Entry 3DB1 (X-ray diffraction, 2.77 A resolution); this record covers chains A and C.

[Chain A (and C)]
Protein: STS-2 protein
From: Mus musculus
Notes: fragment: PGM domain; chain C of this document is another copy of the same molecule, construct and numbering; everything in this record applies to it too
Reference sequence: Q8BX41 (Q8BX41_MOUSE); residues 354-622 here correspond to UniProt positions 181-449 (UniProt number = residue number - 173)
Sequence (273 residues; each row starts with the number of its first residue):
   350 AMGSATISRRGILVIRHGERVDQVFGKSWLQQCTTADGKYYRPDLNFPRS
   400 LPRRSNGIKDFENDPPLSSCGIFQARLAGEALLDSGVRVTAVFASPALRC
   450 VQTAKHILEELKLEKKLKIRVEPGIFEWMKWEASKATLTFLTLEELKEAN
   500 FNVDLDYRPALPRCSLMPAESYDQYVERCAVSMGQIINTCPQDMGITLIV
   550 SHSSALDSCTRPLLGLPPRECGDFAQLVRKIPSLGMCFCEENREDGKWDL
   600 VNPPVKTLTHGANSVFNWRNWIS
Unresolved in the structure: 350-355 (chain C: 350-357, 622)
Differences from the reference sequence: expression tag (350-353); conflict I364 (Val191 in Q8BX41)
What the authors report for this chain:
  - contacts within the chain: R365-S552 (hydrogen bond), R365-S582 (hydrogen bond)
  - binding site for phosphate ion: R365, H366, R369, R448, E476, H551, S552
  - catalytic residues: R365, R448, E476, H551 (proposed by the authors, not directly observed)
  - mutagenesis - H366A: abolished catalytic activity
  - mutagenesis - A446S/S552A, E481V: increased catalytic activity on pTyr-containing proteins
  - mutagenesis - Q372V/S582Y: increased catalytic activity
  - mutagenesis - S552A/S582Y: increased catalytic activity on pNPP

[Chain A / chain C interface]
Contacting residue pairs (101; chain A residue first):
  E368(A) with H609(C); G610(C), hydrogen bond (side chain-backbone)
  V373(A) with T608(C)
  F374(A) with T608(C)
  R391(A) with L426(C); K605(C)
  P392(A) with K605(C)
  D393(A) with K605(C); T606(C); L607(C); T608(C), hydrogen bond
  L394(A) with L426(C); A430(C), hydrophobic; K605(C); T606(C), hydrogen bond (backbone-backbone)
  N395(A) with L607(C); T608(C), hydrogen bond (side chain-backbone); H609(C)
  R398(A) with E429(C), salt bridge; D433(C), salt bridge
  S418(A) with F422(C); L426(C)
  C419(A) with F422(C), hydrophobic; H609(C)
  F422(A) with S418(C); C419(C), hydrophobic; F422(C), hydrophobic
  Q423(A) with N612(C)
  L426(A) with R391(C); L394(C); S418(C)
  E429(A) with R398(C), salt bridge
  A430(A) with L394(C), hydrophobic
  D433(A) with R398(C), salt bridge
  L555(A) with W620(C)
  R568(A) with W620(C)
  L576(A) with W620(C)
  K579(A) with F615(C)
  P581(A) with N612(C); S613(C); F615(C), hydrophobic
  S582(A) with N612(C)
  M585(A) with F615(C)
  C586(A) with W620(C), hydrophobic
  L599(A) with W617(C)
  V600(A) with W617(C)
  N601(A) with W617(C)
  P602(A) with W617(C)
  K605(A) with R391(C), hydrogen bond (side chain-backbone); P392(C); D393(C); L394(C)
  T606(A) with D393(C); L394(C), hydrogen bond (backbone-backbone); F615(C)
  L607(A) with D393(C); L394(C), hydrophobic; N395(C); N612(C)
  T608(A) with V373(C); F374(C); D393(C), hydrogen bond; N395(C), hydrogen bond (backbone-side chain); N612(C); V614(C)
  H609(A) with E368(C); N395(C); C419(C); G610(C); A611(C); N612(C), hydrogen bond (backbone-backbone)
  G610(A) with E368(C), hydrogen bond (backbone-side chain); H609(C); G610(C); A611(C)
  A611(A) with H609(C); G610(C); A611(C)
  N612(A) with Q423(C); P581(C); S582(C); L607(C); T608(C); H609(C), hydrogen bond (backbone-backbone)
  S613(A) with P581(C)
  V614(A) with T606(C); T608(C)
  F615(A) with P581(C), hydrophobic; M585(C); T606(C)
  W617(A) with L555(C); D556(C); L576(C), hydrophobic; I580(C), hydrophobic; C586(C)
  R618(A) with L599(C); V600(C); N601(C), hydrogen bond; P602(C)
  W620(A) with L576(C)
  I621(A) with R568(C)
Other interface residues (no listed pair), chain A (47 interface residues in all): A427, I580, G584
Other interface residues (no listed pair), chain C (48 interface residues in all): A427, K579, G584, R618, I621

[In short]
Chain A and chain C form an interface of 47 and 48 residues respectively, with 12 hydrogen bonds and 4 salt
bridges. Polar pairs include R398(A)-E429(C), R398(A)-D433(C) and E368(A)-G610(C). The paper reports catalytic
residues R365(A), R448(A) and E476(A) among others; A446S/S552A and E481V of chain A increase catalytic
activity on pTyr-containing proteins; 5 substitutions were tested in all.
Both chains are STS-2 protein (Mus musculus). Entry 3DB1 (Crystal structure of the 2H-phosphatase domain of
Sts-2 in complex with phosphate) was determined by X-ray diffraction (same publication as 3D4I and 3D6A).
